6RDS - chains U and Z of the 20 polymer chains in the assembly; structure by electron microscopy, 3.80 A resolution.

# Chain U
Protein: ATP synthase subunit alpha
Organism: Polytomella sp. Pringsheim 198.80
UniProtKB: A0ZW40 (A0ZW40_9CHLO); residues 1-562 here = UniProt positions 1-562
Sequence (562 residues; each row starts with the number of its first residue):
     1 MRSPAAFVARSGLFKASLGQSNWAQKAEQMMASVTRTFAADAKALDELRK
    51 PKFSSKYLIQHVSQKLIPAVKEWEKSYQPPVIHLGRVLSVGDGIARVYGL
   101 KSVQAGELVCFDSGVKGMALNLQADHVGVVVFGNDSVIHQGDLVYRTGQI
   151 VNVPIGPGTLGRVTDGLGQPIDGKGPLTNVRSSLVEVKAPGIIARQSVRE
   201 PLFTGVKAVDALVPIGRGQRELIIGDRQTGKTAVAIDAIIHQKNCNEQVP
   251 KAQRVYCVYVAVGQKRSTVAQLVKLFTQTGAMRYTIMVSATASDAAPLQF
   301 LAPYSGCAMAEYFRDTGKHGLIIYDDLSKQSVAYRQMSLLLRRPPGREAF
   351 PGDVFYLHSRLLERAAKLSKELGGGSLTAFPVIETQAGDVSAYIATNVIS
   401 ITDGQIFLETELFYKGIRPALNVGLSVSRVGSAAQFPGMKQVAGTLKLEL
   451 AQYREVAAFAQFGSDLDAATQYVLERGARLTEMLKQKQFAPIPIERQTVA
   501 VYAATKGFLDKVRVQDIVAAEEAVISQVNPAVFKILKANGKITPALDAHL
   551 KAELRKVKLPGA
Unresolved in the structure: 1-39
Construct notes: conflict Arg266 (Lys in A0ZW40)
Metal / ion sites: Mg2+: Thr232 (together with ATP)
Residues lining bound ligands: ATP (adenosine-5'-triphosphate): Arg227, Gln228, Thr229, Gly230, Lys231, Thr232, Ala233, Glu384, Phe413, Arg418, Pro419, Gln486, Lys487, Gln488

# Chain Z
Protein: ATP synthase subunit beta
Organism: Polytomella sp. Pringsheim 198.80
Notes: EC 7.1.2.2
UniProtKB: A0ZW41 (A0ZW41_9CHLO); residue numbers follow UniProt; this construct covers 1-574
Sequence (574 residues; numbered 1 to 574; the number before each row is that of its first residue):
     1 MALRYAAGLAKNVVQRQGASLNIARAFAAEPAPAIDAGYVSQVIGPVVDV
    51 RFDGELPSILSSLEVEGHSVRLVLEVAQHMGDNTVRCIAMDSTDGLVRGQ
   101 KVVDTGSPIKVPVGRGTLGRIMNVIGEPVDEQGPIDAADIWSIHREAPEF
   151 TEQSTEQEILVTGIKVVDLLAPYQRGGKIGLFGGAGVGKTVLIMELINNV
   201 AKAHGGFSVFAGVGERTREGNDLYREMIESGVIKLGAERGNSKCTLVYGQ
   251 MNEPPGARARVALTGLTVAEYFRDIEGQDVLLFVDNIFRFTQANSEVSAL
   301 LGRIPSAVGYQPTLATDLGGLQERITTTTKGSITSVQAVYVPADDLTDPA
   351 PATTFAHLDATTVLSRSIAELGIYPAVDPLDSTSRMLNPNVIGAEHYNVA
   401 RGVQKVLQDYKNLQDIIAILGMDELSEEDKLTVARARKIQRFLSQPFQVA
   451 EVFTGTPGKYVDLADTISGFQGVLTGKYDDLPEMAFYMVGDIKEVKEKAD
   501 KMAKDIASRKEADNKKVSEELKDIPSLDKLVSEIKEVVIEEDDGLEEDFK
   551 AEALSSETVVLNEEGKSVPLPKKN
Unresolved in the structure: 1-36
Construct notes: conflict Ala350 (Gly in A0ZW41), Leu387 (Arg in A0ZW41)

# Chain U / chain Z interface
Residue-residue contacts - 71 pairs, chain U then chain Z:
  Leu88(U) - Gly81(Z)
  Ser89(U) - His79(Z)  hydrogen bond (side chain-backbone)
  Ser89(U) - Met80(Z)
  Ser89(U) - Gly81(Z)
  Val90(U) - Ile59(Z)  hydrophobic
  Val90(U) - Gln78(Z)
  Val90(U) - His79(Z)  hydrogen bond (backbone-backbone)
  Gly91(U) - Gln78(Z)
  Asp92(U) - Gln78(Z)
  Asp92(U) - Arg303(Z)  salt bridge
  Asn134(U) - Glu146(Z)
  Asp135(U) - Ile59(Z)
  Ser136(U) - Ile59(Z)
  Ile138(U) - Ile59(Z)
  His139(U) - Ser58(Z)  hydrogen bond
  His139(U) - His79(Z)
  Gln140(U) - Leu56(Z)
  Gln140(U) - His79(Z)  hydrogen bond (backbone-side chain)
  Gln140(U) - Gly81(Z)
  Gln140(U) - Asp82(Z)
  Gln140(U) - Asn83(Z)
  Val163(U) - Phe150(Z)  hydrophobic
  Ile171(U) - Phe150(Z)
  Ile171(U) - Thr151(Z)
  Asp172(U) - Thr151(Z)
  Gly173(U) - Thr151(Z)
  Arg227(U) - Phe355(Z)
  Gln228(U) - Arg385(Z)  hydrogen bond
  Lys265(U) - Lys178(Z)
  Lys265(U) - Glu323(Z)
  Lys265(U) - His357(Z)  hydrogen bond (side chain-backbone)
  Lys265(U) - Asp359(Z)  salt bridge
  Arg266(U) - Pro148(Z)
  Arg266(U) - Glu149(Z)
  Arg266(U) - Glu323(Z)  hydrogen bond (backbone-side chain)
  Val269(U) - Phe150(Z)  hydrophobic
  Ala270(U) - Phe150(Z)  hydrophobic
  Ala270(U) - Thr155(Z)
  Gln271(U) - Gln157(Z)  hydrogen bond
  Gln271(U) - Gln174(Z)
  Val273(U) - Phe150(Z)  hydrophobic
  Lys274(U) - Thr155(Z)
  Ala292(U) - Gly319(Z)
  Ala292(U) - His357(Z)
  Ser293(U) - Glu146(Z)  hydrogen bond
  Ser293(U) - Ala147(Z)
  Ser293(U) - Gly319(Z)
  Ser293(U) - Glu323(Z)
  Ala296(U) - Thr316(Z)
  Lys329(U) - Ala356(Z)
  Val332(U) - Ala315(Z)  hydrophobic
  Arg335(U) - Ser306(Z)  hydrogen bond
  Gln336(U) - Pro312(Z)
  Gln336(U) - Thr313(Z)
  Gln336(U) - Thr316(Z)  hydrogen bond
  Leu339(U) - Ile304(Z)  hydrophobic
  Leu339(U) - Ser306(Z)
  Leu339(U) - Pro312(Z)  hydrophobic
  Leu340(U) - Arg303(Z)
  Leu340(U) - Pro312(Z)  hydrophobic
  Leu340(U) - Thr313(Z)
  Arg342(U) - Gly302(Z)  hydrogen bond (side chain-backbone)
  Arg342(U) - Arg303(Z)
  Arg342(U) - Ile304(Z)
  Glu348(U) - Ala307(Z)
  Ala349(U) - Ser306(Z)
  Ala349(U) - Ala307(Z)
  Gln386(U) - Leu346(Z)
  Gln386(U) - Ala352(Z)
  Ala387(U) - Thr347(Z)
  Gln488(U) - Asn390(Z)
Interface residues without a listed pair, chain U (44 interface residues in all): Ser267, Gln299, Arg343, Glu384, Phe489
Interface residues without a listed pair, chain Z (49 interface residues in all): Pro57, Leu60, Thr84, Gln153, Ser154, Leu314, Gly320, Thr326, Leu358, Asn388

# Overview
44 residues of chain U face 49 of chain Z across their interface, with 12 hydrogen bonds and 2 salt bridges.
Polar contacts include Asp92(U)-Arg303(Z), Lys265(U)-Asp359(Z) and Ser89(U)-His79(Z). Chain U binds ATP.
Here chain U is ATP synthase subunit alpha and chain Z is ATP synthase subunit beta, both from Polytomella sp.
Pringsheim 198.80. Entry 6RDS (Cryo-EM structure of Polytomella F-ATP synthase, Rotary substate 1D, focussed
refinement of F1 head and rotor) was determined by electron microscopy (same publication as 6RD4, 6RD5, 6RD6,
6RD7, 6RD8, 6RD9 and 46 further entries).
